4OGG - chains A and C of the 3 polymer chains in the assembly; structure by X-ray diffraction, 1.60 A resolution.

Chain A (and C):
Molecule: Protein DJ-1 homolog D
From: Arabidopsis thaliana
Notes: EC 4.2.1.130; chain C of this document is another copy of the same molecule, construct and numbering; everything in this record applies to it too
Reference sequence: Q9M8R4 (DJ1D_ARATH); residue numbers follow UniProt; this construct covers 3-388
Sequence (388 residues; each row starts with the number of its first residue):
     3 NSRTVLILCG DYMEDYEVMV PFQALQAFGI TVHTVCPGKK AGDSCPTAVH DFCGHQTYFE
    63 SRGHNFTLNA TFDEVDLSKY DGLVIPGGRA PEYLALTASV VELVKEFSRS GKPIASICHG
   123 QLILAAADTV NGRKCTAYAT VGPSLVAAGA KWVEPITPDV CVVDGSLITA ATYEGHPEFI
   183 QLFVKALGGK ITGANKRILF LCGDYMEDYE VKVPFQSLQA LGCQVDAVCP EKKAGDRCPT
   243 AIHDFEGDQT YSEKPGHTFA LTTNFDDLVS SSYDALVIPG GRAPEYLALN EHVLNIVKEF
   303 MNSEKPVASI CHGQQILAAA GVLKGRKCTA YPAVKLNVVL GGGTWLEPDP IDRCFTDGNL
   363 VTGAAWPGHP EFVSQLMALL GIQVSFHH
Unresolved in the structure: 389-390 (chain C: fully traced)
Modified / non-standard residues: Cys120 (S-[(R)-carboxy(hydroxy)methyl]-L-cysteine; CGV); Cys313 (S-[(R)-carboxy(hydroxy)methyl]-L-cysteine; CGV)
Differences from the reference sequence: expression tag (389-390)
UniProt features mapped onto this chain:
  - active site: His121, His314

Interface between chain A and chain C:
Pairs across the interface (50; chain A residue first):
  Asp13(A) - Asp250(C)
  Asp13(A) - Gln251(C)  hydrogen bond (side chain-backbone)
  Asp13(A) - Thr252(C)
  Tyr14(A) - Thr252(C)
  Tyr14(A) - Tyr253(C)
  Tyr14(A) - Ser254(C)
  Cys38(A) - Gln251(C)  hydrogen bond
  Pro39(A) - Gln251(C)  hydrogen bond (backbone-side chain)
  Lys41(A) - Gln251(C)
  Pro48(A) - Asp250(C)
  His57(A) - Asp206(C)  salt bridge
  His57(A) - Tyr207(C)
  His57(A) - Lys234(C)
  His57(A) - Pro241(C)
  Gln58(A) - Asp206(C)  hydrogen bond
  Gln58(A) - Cys231(C)  hydrogen bond
  Gln58(A) - Pro232(C)
  Gln58(A) - Lys234(C)
  Gln58(A) - Tyr288(C)  hydrogen bond
  Thr59(A) - Tyr207(C)
  Thr59(A) - Arg284(C)
  Tyr60(A) - Tyr207(C)
  Tyr60(A) - Arg284(C)  hydrogen bond (backbone-side chain)
  Phe61(A) - Tyr207(C)
  Phe61(A) - Arg284(C)
  Glu62(A) - Glu255(C)
  Glu62(A) - Arg284(C)
  Arg91(A) - Thr252(C)
  Arg91(A) - Tyr253(C)  hydrogen bond (side chain-backbone)
  Arg91(A) - Ser254(C)
  Arg91(A) - Glu255(C)
  Glu94(A) - Tyr253(C)  hydrogen bond
  Glu94(A) - His314(C)  salt bridge
  Glu94(A) - Ala335(C)
  Tyr95(A) - Gln251(C)  hydrogen bond
  Tyr95(A) - Thr252(C)
  Leu98(A) - Pro334(C)
  Leu98(A) - Ala335(C)
  Leu98(A) - Lys337(C)
  His121(A) - Glu287(C)  salt bridge
  Leu124(A) - Leu338(C)
  Ala128(A) - Leu338(C)  hydrophobic
  Ala141(A) - Leu291(C)
  Thr142(A) - Glu287(C)  hydrogen bond
  Thr142(A) - Tyr288(C)
  Thr142(A) - Leu291(C)
  Pro145(A) - Leu291(C)
  Ser146(A) - Asn339(C)  hydrogen bond
  Ser146(A) - Leu342(C)
  Ala149(A) - Leu342(C)
Other interface residues (no listed pair), chain A (27 interface residues in all): Gly40, Ala127, Ala150
Other interface residues (no listed pair), chain C (25 interface residues in all): Pro257, Tyr333

In short:
Chain A and chain C form an interface of 27 and 25 residues respectively, with 12 hydrogen bonds and 3 salt
bridges. Polar contacts include His57(A)-Asp206(C), Glu94(A)-His314(C) and His121(A)-Glu287(C). From UniProt:
active-site residues His121(A) and His314(A) on chain A.
Both chains are Protein DJ-1 homolog D (Arabidopsis thaliana). Entry 4OGG (Crystal Structure of Arabidopsis
thaliana DJ-1d with glyoxylate as substrate analog) was determined by X-ray diffraction, deposited together
with 4OFW and 4OGF.
